Entry 1ZQT (X-ray diffraction, 3.40 A resolution); this record covers chains T and A of the 3 polymer chains in the assembly.

# Chain T
Molecule: 8-nt DNA strand
Sequence (8 nucleotides; each row starts with the number of its first residue):
     1 CATTAGAA

# Chain A
Name: Protein (DNA polymerase beta (e.c.2.7.7.7))
Source organism: Homo sapiens
Reference sequence: P06746 (DPOB_HUMAN); residues 2-335 here correspond to UniProt positions 1-334 (UniProt number = residue number - 1)
Amino-acid sequence (335 residues; each row starts with the number of its first residue):
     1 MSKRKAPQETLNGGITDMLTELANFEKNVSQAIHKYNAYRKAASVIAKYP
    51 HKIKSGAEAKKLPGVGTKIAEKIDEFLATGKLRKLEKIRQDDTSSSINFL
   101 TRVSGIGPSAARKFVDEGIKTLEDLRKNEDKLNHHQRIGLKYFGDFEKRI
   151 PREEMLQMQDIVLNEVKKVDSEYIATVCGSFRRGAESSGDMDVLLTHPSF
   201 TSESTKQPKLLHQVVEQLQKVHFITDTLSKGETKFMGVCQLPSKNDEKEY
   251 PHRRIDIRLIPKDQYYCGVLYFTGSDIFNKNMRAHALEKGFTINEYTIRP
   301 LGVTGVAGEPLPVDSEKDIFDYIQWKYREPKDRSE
Not modelled in the structure: 1-8
Metal / ion sites: Na+ site 1 near Leu62 (its only coordinating residue here); Na+ site 2: Thr101, Val103 (shared with 1 residue of chain P)
Small-molecule neighbours: Zn2+ (ZN): Asp190, Asp192, Asp256

# How chain T and chain A interact
Pairs across the interface (10; chain T residue first):
  DT3(T) with Thr233(A), phosphate contact; Lys234(A), phosphate contact
  DT4(T) with Ser229(A), phosphate contact; Gly231(A), phosphate contact; Glu232(A), hydrogen bond to the phosphate; Thr233(A), hydrogen bond to the phosphate; Lys234(A), hydrogen bond to the phosphate
  DA5(T) with Ser229(A), sugar contact; Lys230(A), phosphate contact
  DG6(T) with Asn133(A), phosphate contact
Also at the interface, not in a pair above, chain T (5 interface residues in all): DA2
Also at the interface, not in a pair above, chain A (10 interface residues in all): His134, Leu228, Tyr296

# Overview
5 residues of chain T face 10 of chain A across their interface; the contacts include 3 hydrogen bonds. Polar
pairs include DT4(T)-Glu232(A), DT4(T)-Thr233(A) and DT4(T)-Lys234(A). Chain A binds Zn2+. Thr101(A) and
Val103(A) coordinate Na+ site 2.
Here chain T is an 8-nt DNA strand and chain A is Protein (DNA polymerase beta (e.c.2.7.7.7)) (Homo sapiens).
Entry 1ZQT (DNA polymerase beta (pol B) (e.c.2.7.7.7) complexed with seven base pairs of DNA; soaked in the
...) was determined by X-ray diffraction, deposited together with 7ICE, 7ICF, 7ICG, 7ICH, 7ICI, 7ICJ and 39
further entries.
